PDB entry 1K7A | X-ray diffraction, 2.80 A resolution | chains C and A of the 3 polymer chains in the assembly

[Chain C]
Molecule: 15-nt DNA strand
Sequence (15 nucleotides; each row starts with the number of its first residue):
     1 CACATCTCCGGCACT

[Chain A]
Molecule: C-ets-1 Protein
Organism: Mus musculus
Notes: fragment: ETS domain
Reference sequence: P27577 (ETS1_MOUSE); numbering as in UniProt (aligned over 331-440)
Amino-acid sequence (110 residues; numbered 331 to 440; the number before each row is that of its first residue):
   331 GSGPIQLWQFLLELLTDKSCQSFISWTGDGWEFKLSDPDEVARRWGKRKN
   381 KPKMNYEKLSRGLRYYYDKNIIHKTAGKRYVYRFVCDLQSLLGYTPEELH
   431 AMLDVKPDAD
Unresolved in the structure: 331-332, 437-440
Curated features (UniProtKB/Swiss-Prot):
  - DNA-binding region: Ile335 to Val415 (ETS)
  - region: Leu418 to Leu422 (Helix H4), Pro426 to Met432 (Helix H5)
  - mutagenesis: Leu429 (L429A: Reduced autoinhibition)

[Interface between chain C and chain A]
Contacting residue pairs (17; chain C residue first):
  DA4(C) - Gln336(A)  sugar contact
  DA4(C) - Lys399(A)  salt bridge to the phosphate
  DT5(C) - Gln336(A)  phosphate contact
  DT5(C) - Leu337(A)  hydrogen bond to the phosphate
  DT5(C) - Lys379(A)  hydrogen bond to the phosphate
  DT5(C) - Tyr395(A)  base contact
  DT5(C) - Tyr396(A)  hydrogen bond to the phosphate
  DC6(C) - Trp375(A)  hydrogen bond to the phosphate
  DC6(C) - Lys379(A)  salt bridge to the phosphate
  DC6(C) - Lys381(A)  sugar contact
  DC6(C) - Met384(A)  phosphate contact
  DC6(C) - Tyr395(A)  hydrogen bond to the base
  DT7(C) - Lys381(A)  phosphate contact
  DT7(C) - Lys383(A)  phosphate contact
  DT7(C) - Met384(A)  phosphate contact
  DT7(C) - Lys388(A)  salt bridge to the phosphate
  DT7(C) - Arg391(A)  base contact
Other interface residues (no listed pair), chain C (5 interface residues in all): DC8
Other interface residues (no listed pair), chain A (13 interface residues in all): Gly392

[Overview]
Chain C and chain A form an interface of 5 and 13 residues respectively; the contacts include 5 hydrogen bonds
and 3 salt bridges. Polar contacts include DC6(C)-Tyr395(A), DT5(C)-Leu337(A) and DT5(C)-Lys379(A). UniProt
lists a DNA-binding region and one mutagenesis site on chain A.
Chain C is a 15-nt DNA strand and chain A is C-ets-1 Protein (Mus musculus); the structure,
Ets-1(331-440)+GGAG duplex, was determined by X-ray diffraction together with 1K78 and 1K79 from the same
study.
